Entry 1B9D (X-ray diffraction, 1.70 A resolution); this record covers chain A.

Chain A:
Name: Protein (INTEGRASE)
Source organism: Human immunodeficiency virus
Notes: EC 2.7.7.49; fragment: catalytic core domain
UniProtKB: P12497 (POL_HV1N5); residues 50-212 here correspond to UniProt positions 765-927 (UniProt number = residue number + 715)
Chain sequence (163 residues; row label = number of the first residue in the row):
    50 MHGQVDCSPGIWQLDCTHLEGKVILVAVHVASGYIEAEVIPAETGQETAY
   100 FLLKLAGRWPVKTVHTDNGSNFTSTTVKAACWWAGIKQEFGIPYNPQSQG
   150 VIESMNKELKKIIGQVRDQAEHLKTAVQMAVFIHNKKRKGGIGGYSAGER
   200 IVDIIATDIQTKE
Disordered / not traced: 50-56, 141-148, 190-192, 211-212
Construct notes: engineered mutation Lys-185 (Phe900 in P12497)
What the authors report for this chain:
  - catalytic residues: Asp-64, Asp-116, Glu-152 (citing earlier work)
  - binding site for cacodylate ion: Cys-65, Cys-130
  - binding site for sulfate ion: Lys-71, Arg-166, His-171
  - conformationally variable residues (order/disorder transition, side-chain flip): Asp-64, Asp-116, Ile-141 to Gln-148, Gly-149, Gly-190 to Gly-192
  - mutagenesis - G140A (4 x 10-16), G140A/G149A (8 x 10-17 mol/min), G149A (8 x 10-16): decreased catalytic activity

Summary:
From the paper: catalytic residues Asp-64, Asp-116 and Glu-152; G140A, G140A/G149A and G149A reduce catalytic
activity.
Chain A is Protein (INTEGRASE) (Human immunodeficiency virus); the structure, Mobility of an HIV-1 integrase
active site loop is correlated with catalytic activity, was determined by X-ray diffraction together with 1B92
and 1B9F from the same study.
